Entry 7ZDB (electron microscopy, 3.35 A resolution); this record covers chains C and D.

Chain C:
Protein: ATP-binding/permease protein CydC
From: Escherichia coli K-12
Reference sequence: P23886 (CYDC_ECOLI); residue numbers follow UniProt; this construct covers 1-573
Amino-acid sequence (573 residues; each row starts with the number of its first residue):
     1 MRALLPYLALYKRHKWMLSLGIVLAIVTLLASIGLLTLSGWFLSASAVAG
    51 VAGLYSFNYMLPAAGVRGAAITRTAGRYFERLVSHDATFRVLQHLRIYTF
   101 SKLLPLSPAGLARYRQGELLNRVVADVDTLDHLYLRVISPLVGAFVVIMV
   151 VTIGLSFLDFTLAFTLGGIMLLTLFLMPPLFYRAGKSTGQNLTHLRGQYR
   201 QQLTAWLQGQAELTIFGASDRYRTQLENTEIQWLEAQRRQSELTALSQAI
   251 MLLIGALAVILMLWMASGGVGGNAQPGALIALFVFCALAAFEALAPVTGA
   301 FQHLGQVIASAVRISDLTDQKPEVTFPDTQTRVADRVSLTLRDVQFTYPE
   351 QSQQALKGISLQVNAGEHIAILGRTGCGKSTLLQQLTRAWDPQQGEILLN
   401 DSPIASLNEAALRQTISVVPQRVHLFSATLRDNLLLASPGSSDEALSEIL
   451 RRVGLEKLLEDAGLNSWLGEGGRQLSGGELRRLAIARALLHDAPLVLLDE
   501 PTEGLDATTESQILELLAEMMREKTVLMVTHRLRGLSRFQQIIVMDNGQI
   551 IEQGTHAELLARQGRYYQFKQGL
Not modelled in the structure: 555-573
Bound ions: Mg2+: Ser380, Gln421 (together with ADP)
Residues lining bound ligands:
  - ADP (adenosine-5'-diphosphate): Ala112, Tyr348, Gln351, Ala355, Gly376, Cys377, Gly378, Lys379, Ser380, Thr381, Gln421
  - heme b/c (HEB): Arg81, His85, Phe89, His132, Leu135, Arg136
  - phosphite ion (PO3): Lys379, Gln421, Glu500, Glu503, His531
Swiss-Prot annotation at these positions:
  - binding site (ATP): Gly373 to Ser380
From the paper describing this entry:
  - binding site for heme b/c: Arg81, Arg136

Chain D:
Protein: ATP-binding/permease protein CydD
From: Escherichia coli K-12
Reference sequence: P29018 (CYDD_ECOLI); residues 1-588 here = UniProt positions 1-588
Amino-acid sequence (588 residues; row label = number of the first residue in the row):
     1 MNKSRQKELTRWLKQQSVISQRWLNISRLLGFVSGILIIAQAWFMARILQ
    51 HMIMENIPREALLLPFTLLVLTFVLRAWVVWLRERVGYHAGQHIRFAIRR
   101 QVLDRLQQAGPAWIQGKPAGSWATLVLEQIDDMHDYYARYLPQMALAVSV
   151 PLLIVVAIFPSNWAAALILLGTAPLIPLFMALVGMGAADANRRNFLALAR
   201 LSGHFLDRLRGMETLRIFGRGEAEIESIRSASEDFRQRTMEVLRLAFLSS
   251 GILEFFTSLSIALVAVYFGFSYLGELDFGHYDTGVTLAAGFLALILAPEF
   301 FQPLRDLGTFYHAKAQAVGAADSLKTFMETPLAHPQRGEAELASTDPVTI
   351 EAEELFITSPEGKTLAGPLNFTLPAGQRAVLVGRSGSGKSSLLNALSGFL
   401 SYQGSLRINGIELRDLSPESWRKHLSWVGQNPQLPAATLRDNVLLARPDA
   451 SEQELQAALDNAWVSEFLPLLPQGVDTPVGDQAARLSVGQAQRVAVARAL
   501 LNPCSLLLLDEPAASLDAHSEQRVMEALNAASLRQTTLMVTHQLEDLADW
   551 DVIWVMQDGRIIEQGRYAELSVAGGPFATLLAHRQEEI
Not modelled in the structure: 569-588
Bound ions: Mg2+: Ser390 (together with ATP)
Residues lining bound ligands:
  - ATP (adenosine-5'-triphosphate): Ala112, Ser359, Lys363, Leu365, Arg384, Ser385, Gly386, Ser387, Gly388, Lys389, Ser390, Ser391, Glu511
  - heme b/c (HEB): Thr239, Leu243, Ala246, Phe247, Ser250, Thr309
Swiss-Prot annotation at these positions:
  - binding site (ATP): Leu373 to Val380
  - mutagenesis: Arg210 (R210G: Exhibits significantly lower levels of cytochrome d than the wild-type; when associated with G-216; R210K: Does not affect cytochrome d levels; when associated with K-216), Arg216 (R216G: Exhibits significantly lower levels of cytochrome d than the wild-type; when associated with G-210; R216K: Does not affect cytochrome d levels; when associated with K-210), Arg238 (R238G: Exhibits significantly lower levels of cytochrome d than the wild-type; when associated with G-244; R238H: Does not affect cytochrome d levels; when associated with H-244), Arg244 (R244G: Exhibits significantly lower levels of cytochrome d than the wild-type; when associated with G-238; R244H: Does not affect cytochrome d levels; when associated with H-238)

How chain C and chain D interact:
Contacting residue pairs (221; chain C residue first):
  Leu35(C) - Ile261(D)  hydrophobic
  Leu36(C) - Pro298(D)  hydrophobic
  Ser39(C) - Ala265(D)
  Ser39(C) - Leu294(D)
  Gly40(C) - Phe291(D)
  Gly40(C) - Leu294(D)
  Phe42(C) - Ala265(D)
  Leu43(C) - Phe268(D)  hydrophobic
  Leu43(C) - Gly269(D)
  Leu43(C) - Tyr272(D)
  Leu43(C) - Leu287(D)
  Leu43(C) - Gly290(D)
  Leu43(C) - Phe291(D)  hydrophobic
  Leu43(C) - Leu294(D)  hydrophobic
  Ser44(C) - Ile53(D)
  Ser44(C) - Phe291(D)
  Ser46(C) - Gly269(D)  hydrogen bond (side chain-backbone)
  Ser46(C) - Tyr272(D)
  Ala47(C) - Met54(D)  hydrophobic
  Ala47(C) - Tyr272(D)  hydrophobic
  Ala47(C) - Leu287(D)  hydrophobic
  Val48(C) - Ile53(D)  hydrophobic
  Gly50(C) - Tyr272(D)
  Gly50(C) - Leu273(D)
  Val51(C) - Tyr272(D)
  Val51(C) - Leu273(D)
  Leu54(C) - Leu273(D)
  Leu54(C) - Glu275(D)
  Tyr59(C) - Phe270(D)  hydrophobic
  Tyr59(C) - Leu273(D)  hydrophobic
  Tyr59(C) - Glu275(D)  hydrogen bond
  Val66(C) - Val266(D)  hydrophobic
  Ala70(C) - Ser258(D)
  Arg73(C) - Glu254(D)  salt bridge
  Arg73(C) - Thr257(D)
  Arg73(C) - Ser258(D)
  Arg73(C) - Arg305(D)
  Thr74(C) - Gly251(D)  hydrogen bond (side chain-backbone)
  Thr74(C) - Glu254(D)
  Thr74(C) - Phe255(D)  hydrogen bond (side chain-backbone)
  Arg77(C) - Glu254(D)
  Tyr78(C) - Arg244(D)  hydrogen bond (side chain-backbone)
  Tyr78(C) - Phe247(D)
  Tyr78(C) - Leu248(D)  hydrophobic
  Arg81(C) - Phe247(D)
  Leu82(C) - Met240(D)
  Leu82(C) - Arg244(D)
  Leu82(C) - Phe247(D)  hydrophobic
  His85(C) - Leu243(D)
  His85(C) - Phe247(D)
  Asp86(C) - Arg236(D)  salt bridge
  Phe89(C) - Phe235(D)  hydrophobic
  Phe89(C) - Arg236(D)
  Phe89(C) - Thr239(D)
  Phe89(C) - Leu243(D)  hydrophobic
  Arg90(C) - Arg236(D)
  Gln93(C) - Arg229(D)
  Gln93(C) - Ser232(D)
  Gln93(C) - Glu233(D)
  Arg96(C) - Phe205(D)
  Arg96(C) - Ile228(D)
  Arg96(C) - Ser232(D)
  Ile97(C) - Ile225(D)  hydrophobic
  Ile97(C) - Arg229(D)
  Phe100(C) - Arg208(D)
  Phe100(C) - Met212(D)  hydrophobic
  Phe100(C) - Leu215(D)  hydrophobic
  Phe100(C) - Gly221(D)
  Phe100(C) - Ile225(D)  hydrophobic
  Phe100(C) - Ile228(D)  hydrophobic
  Ser101(C) - Ile225(D)
  Leu103(C) - Leu209(D)  hydrophobic
  Leu104(C) - Gly221(D)
  Ser107(C) - Met212(D)
  Pro108(C) - Glu213(D)
  Pro108(C) - Arg216(D)
  Leu111(C) - Met212(D)  hydrophobic
  Arg115(C) - Gln482(D)
  Leu120(C) - Leu209(D)
  Leu120(C) - Arg210(D)
  Asn121(C) - Leu206(D)
  Asn121(C) - Arg210(D)
  Val123(C) - Leu209(D)  hydrophobic
  Val124(C) - Phe205(D)  hydrophobic
  Val124(C) - Leu206(D)  hydrophobic
  Val124(C) - Leu209(D)  hydrophobic
  Tyr199(C) - Arg99(D)
  Tyr199(C) - Leu103(D)
  Tyr199(C) - Leu127(D)  hydrophobic
  Arg200(C) - Gly120(D)
  Arg200(C) - Thr124(D)
  Arg200(C) - Glu128(D)  salt bridge
  Leu203(C) - Leu103(D)  hydrophobic
  Leu203(C) - Ala123(D)  hydrophobic
  Leu203(C) - Val126(D)  hydrophobic
  Leu203(C) - Leu127(D)  hydrophobic
  Thr204(C) - Ala123(D)
  Ala205(C) - Pro435(D)
  Trp206(C) - Leu103(D)  hydrophobic
  Trp206(C) - Gln107(D)
  Leu207(C) - Leu106(D)  hydrophobic
  Leu207(C) - Ile114(D)
  Leu207(C) - Trp122(D)  hydrophobic
  Gln208(C) - Ala119(D)
  Gln208(C) - Gln433(D)  hydrogen bond
  Gln210(C) - Pro111(D)
  Gln210(C) - Ile114(D)
  Ala211(C) - Pro111(D)
  Ala211(C) - Phe399(D)
  Glu212(C) - Gln433(D)  hydrogen bond (side chain-backbone)
  Glu212(C) - Arg498(D)
  Leu213(C) - Pro435(D)  hydrophobic
  Thr214(C) - Phe399(D)
  Thr214(C) - Arg422(D)
  Ile215(C) - Ser397(D)
  Ile215(C) - Phe399(D)  hydrophobic
  Ile215(C) - Arg422(D)
  Ile215(C) - Leu425(D)
  Ile215(C) - Trp427(D)  hydrophobic
  Phe216(C) - Trp427(D)
  Phe216(C) - Leu445(D)
  Phe216(C) - Ala446(D)
  Phe216(C) - Arg498(D)
  Ala218(C) - Leu445(D)  hydrophobic
  Ser219(C) - Gln107(D)
  Asp220(C) - Gln107(D)  hydrogen bond
  Arg221(C) - Leu445(D)  hydrogen bond (side chain-backbone)
  Arg221(C) - Pro448(D)
  Tyr222(C) - Pro435(D)
  Tyr222(C) - Ala436(D)
  Arg223(C) - Asp104(D)  salt bridge
  Arg223(C) - Gln107(D)  hydrogen bond
  Leu226(C) - Leu103(D)  hydrophobic
  Glu230(C) - Phe96(D)
  Glu230(C) - Arg99(D)  salt bridge
  Ile231(C) - Phe96(D)  hydrophobic
  Trp233(C) - Leu127(D)  hydrophobic
  Trp233(C) - Asp131(D)
  Leu234(C) - Tyr88(D)  hydrogen bond (backbone-side chain)
  Leu234(C) - Gln92(D)
  Leu234(C) - Arg95(D)
  Leu234(C) - Phe96(D)  hydrophobic
  Gln237(C) - Tyr88(D)
  Gln237(C) - Arg95(D)  hydrogen bond
  Gln237(C) - Asp131(D)
  Arg238(C) - Tyr88(D)  hydrogen bond (backbone-side chain)
  Ser241(C) - Glu84(D)
  Ser241(C) - Tyr88(D)
  Thr244(C) - Arg139(D)
  Ala245(C) - Trp81(D)
  Ala245(C) - Arg85(D)
  Gln248(C) - Val80(D)
  Gln248(C) - Glu84(D)  hydrogen bond
  Gln248(C) - Arg139(D)
  Ala249(C) - Ala77(D)
  Ala249(C) - Trp81(D)  hydrophobic
  Leu252(C) - Arg76(D)
  Leu252(C) - Ala77(D)  hydrophobic
  Leu252(C) - Val80(D)  hydrophobic
  Leu253(C) - Phe73(D)
  Leu253(C) - Ala77(D)  hydrophobic
  Ala256(C) - Phe73(D)  hydrophobic
  Ile260(C) - Phe66(D)  hydrophobic
  Ile260(C) - Val70(D)  hydrophobic
  Ile260(C) - Phe73(D)  hydrophobic
  Leu263(C) - Leu49(D)  hydrophobic
  Leu263(C) - Met52(D)
  Leu263(C) - Phe66(D)  hydrophobic
  Leu263(C) - Leu69(D)  hydrophobic
  Trp264(C) - Arg59(D)  hydrogen bond (backbone-side chain)
  Met265(C) - Arg59(D)
  Ser267(C) - Arg59(D)
  Gln275(C) - Asn56(D)  hydrogen bond
  Gly277(C) - Ile53(D)
  Ile280(C) - Leu49(D)  hydrophobic
  Ala281(C) - Ile53(D)  hydrophobic
  Ala281(C) - Phe291(D)  hydrophobic
  Val284(C) - Leu49(D)  hydrophobic
  Phe285(C) - Leu49(D)  hydrophobic
  Phe285(C) - Phe291(D)  hydrophobic
  Phe285(C) - Leu294(D)  hydrophobic
  Phe285(C) - Ile295(D)  hydrophobic
  Leu288(C) - Ile295(D)  hydrophobic
  Ser352(C) - Leu470(D)
  Ser352(C) - Pro472(D)
  Gln353(C) - Ser487(D)
  Gln353(C) - Gln490(D)  hydrogen bond
  Arg374(C) - Ala513(D)  hydrogen bond (side chain-backbone)
  Arg374(C) - Ala514(D)
  Arg374(C) - Glu521(D)  salt bridge
  Thr375(C) - Ser515(D)
  Gln384(C) - Glu213(D)
  Gln384(C) - Arg216(D)
  Thr387(C) - Arg216(D)
  Ala389(C) - Arg216(D)
  Arg413(C) - Arg216(D)  hydrogen bond (side chain-backbone)
  Arg413(C) - Ile217(D)
  Val418(C) - Ile217(D)  hydrophobic
  Val418(C) - Phe218(D)
  His424(C) - Asp207(D)  salt bridge
  His424(C) - Arg210(D)
  His424(C) - Gly211(D)
  His424(C) - Thr214(D)
  Leu425(C) - Asp207(D)
  Phe426(C) - Asp207(D)
  Phe426(C) - Arg208(D)  hydrogen bond (backbone-side chain)
  Phe426(C) - Gly211(D)
  Phe426(C) - Thr214(D)
  Phe426(C) - Leu215(D)  hydrophobic
  Ser427(C) - Asp207(D)  hydrogen bond
  Ser427(C) - Arg208(D)  hydrogen bond
  Leu435(C) - Arg220(D)
  Leu436(C) - Leu215(D)  hydrophobic
  Leu436(C) - Phe218(D)
  Leu436(C) - Arg220(D)
  Pro439(C) - Arg220(D)
  Trp467(C) - Arg200(D)
  Glu470(C) - Gly203(D)
  Glu470(C) - Asp207(D)
  Arg487(C) - Phe218(D)
  Asp546(C) - Ala518(D)
Interface residues without a listed pair, chain C (129 interface residues in all): Gly53, Phe57, Thr99, Arg113, Gly117, Arg196, Gly209, Glu227, Glu242, Leu246, Val259, Gly268, Ala278, Gln351, Arg388, Ile416, Pro420, Ala428, Ala437, His491
Interface residues without a listed pair, chain D (129 interface residues in all): Gln41, Met45, Ile48, Val74, Arg100, Gly219, Glu224, Ala262, Gly274, Ser426, Pro432, Asp441, Asp481, Ala484, Arg485, Val488, Ala499, Leu516

Summary:
The chain C/chain D interface involves 129 residues from each chain, with 22 hydrogen bonds and 7 salt
bridges. Among the polar pairs are Arg73(C)-Glu254(D), Asp86(C)-Arg236(D) and Arg200(C)-Glu128(D). Heme b/c is
bound between chain C and chain D. The paper reports a binding site for heme b/c at Arg81(C) and Arg136(C).
Chain C is ATP-binding/permease protein CydC and chain D is ATP-binding/permease protein CydD, both from
Escherichia coli K-12; the structure, IF(heme/bound) conformation of CydDC in ADP+Pi(CydC)/ATP(CydD) bound
state (Dataset-2), was determined by electron microscopy (same publication as 7ZD5, 7ZDA, 7ZDC, 7ZDE, 7ZDF,
7ZDG and 10 further entries).
